Entry 7UXL (X-ray diffraction, 2.86 A resolution); this record covers chains R and A of the 5 polymer chains in the assembly.

== Chain R ==
Molecule: Gametocyte surface protein P45/48
Source organism: Plasmodium falciparum
UniProt: Q8I6T1 (P4548_PLAF7); residue numbers follow UniProt; this construct covers 291-428
Chain sequence (147 residues; row label = number of the first residue in the row):
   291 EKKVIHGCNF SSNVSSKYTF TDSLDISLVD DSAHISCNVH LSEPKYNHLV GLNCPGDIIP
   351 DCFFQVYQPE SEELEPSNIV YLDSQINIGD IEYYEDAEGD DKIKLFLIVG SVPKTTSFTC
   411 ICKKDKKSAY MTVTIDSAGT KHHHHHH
Not modelled in the structure: 291, 430-437
Sequence notes: engineered mutation Tyr-308 (His in Q8I6T1), Leu-397 (Gly in Q8I6T1), Val-402 (Ile in Q8I6T1); expression tag (429-437)
Cystine bridges: Cys-298/Cys-327, Cys-344/Cys-412, Cys-352/Cys-410
Swiss-Prot annotation at these positions:
  - lipidation: Asp-426 (GPI-anchor amidated aspartate)
  - glycosylation (N-linked (GlcNAc...) asparagine): Asn-299, Asn-303
What the authors report for this chain:
  - mutagenesis - K416N: unchanged binding to RUPA-47
  - mutagenesis - L314I (Kd <20 nM), D320H (Kd <20 nM), S322N (Kd <20 nM), K416N (Kd <20 nM): unchanged binding to RUPA-44 Fab Heavy chain
  - mutagenesis - L314I, D320H, S322N, K416N: unchanged binding to RUPA-117

== Chain A ==
Molecule: RUPA-29 Fab Heavy chain
Source organism: Homo sapiens
Notes: antibody fragment or engineered binder
Chain sequence (223 residues; numbered 1 to 216 plus 7 insertion-coded residues; the number before each row is that of its first residue; a row labelled like 82A-82C holds insertion residues (82A, then the next letters in order)):
     1 QVHLVESGGG VVQPGRSLRL SCAASGFTFR SYGMHWVRLA PGKGLEWVTA IW
   52A Y
    53 DGSKKHFADS VKGRFTISRD NSKNTLYLQM
82A-82C SSL
    83 RVEDTAVYYC ARDFAHGA
100A-100C FYP
   101 VDWGRGTLVT VSSASTKGPS VFPLAPSSKS TSGGTAALGC LVKDYFPEPV TVSWNSGALT
   161 SGVHTFPAVL QSSGLYSLSS VVTVPSSSLG TQTYICNVNH KPSNTKVDKK VEPKSC
Not modelled in the structure: 215-216
Cystine bridges: Cys-22/Cys-92, Cys-140/Cys-196

== How chain R and chain A interact ==
Contacting residue pairs (17; chain R residue first):
  Asp-347(R) / Phe-100A(A)
  Ile-348(R) / His-98(A)
  Ile-349(R) / Ala-97(A)  hydrophobic
  Pro-350(R) / His-98(A)
  Asp-351(R) / Trp-52(A)
  Asp-351(R) / Tyr-52A(A)  hydrogen bond
  Asp-351(R) / Asp-53(A)
  Asp-351(R) / His-98(A)  hydrogen bond (backbone-side chain)
  Phe-354(R) / Tyr-52A(A)
  Gln-355(R) / Ser-31(A)  hydrogen bond (side chain-backbone)
  Gln-355(R) / Tyr-52A(A)
  Gln-355(R) / His-98(A)
  Tyr-357(R) / Phe-96(A)
  Ser-367(R) / Tyr-32(A)
  Ile-369(R) / Tyr-32(A)  hydrophobic
  Tyr-371(R) / Arg-30(A)
  Tyr-371(R) / Ser-31(A)  hydrogen bond
The authors on this interface:
  - epitope / paratope residues, chain R: Asp-347(R), Asn-368(R)
  - epitope / paratope residues, chain A: Phe-96(A), His-98(A), Phe-100A(A)

== Summary ==
11 residues of chain R and 10 residues of chain A are in contact, with 4 hydrogen bonds. Among the polar pairs
are Asp-351(R)/Tyr-52A(A), Asp-351(R)/His-98(A) and Gln-355(R)/Ser-31(A). The paper reports that L314I, D320H
and S322N of chain R, among others, leave binding to RUPA-44 Fab Heavy chain unchanged; epitope/paratope
residues Asp-347(R), Asn-368(R) and Phe-96(A) among others.
Here chain R is Gametocyte surface protein P45/48 (Plasmodium falciparum) and chain A is RUPA-29 Fab Heavy
chain (Homo sapiens). Entry 7UXL (Crystal structure of malaria transmission-blocking antigen Pfs48/45-6C
variant in complex with human antibodies RUPA-44 and RUPA-29) was determined by X-ray diffraction.
